8K3O - chains A and N of the 22 polymer chains in the assembly; structure by electron microscopy, 3.88 A resolution.

Chain A:
Molecule: 16S rRNA
Source organism: Escherichia coli K-12
Sequence (1554 nucleotides; numbered 1 to 1554; the number before each row is that of its first residue):
     1 AAAUUGAAGA GUUUGAUCAU GGCUCAGAUU GAACGCUGGC GGCAGGCCUA ACACAUGCAA
    61 GUCGAACGGU AACAGGAAGA AGCUUGCUUC UUUGCUGACG AGUGGCGGAC GGGUGAGUAA
   121 UGUCUGGGAA ACUGCCUGAU GGAGGGGGAU AACUACUGGA AACGGUAGCU AAUACCGCAU
   181 AACGUCGCAA GACCAAAGAG GGGGACCUUC GGGCCUCUUG CCAUCGGAUG UGCCCAGAUG
   241 GGAUUAGCUA GUAGGUGGGG UAACGGCUCA CCUAGGCGAC GAUCCCUAGC UGGUCUGAGA
   301 GGAUGACCAG CCACACUGGA ACUGAGACAC GGUCCAGACU CCUACGGGAG GCAGCAGUGG
   361 GGAAUAUUGC ACAAUGGGCG CAAGCCUGAU GCAGCCAUGC CGCGUGUAUG AAGAAGGCCU
   421 UCGGGUUGUA AAGUACUUUC AGCGGGGAGG AAGGGAGUAA AGUUAAUACC UUUGCUCAUU
   481 GACGUUACCC GCAGAAGAAG CACCGGCUAA CUCCGUGCCA GCAGCCGCGG UAAUACGGAG
   541 GGUGCAAGCG UUAAUCGGAA UUACUGGGCG UAAAGCGCAC GCAGGCGGUU UGUUAAGUCA
   601 GAUGUGAAAU CCCCGGGCUC AACCUGGGAA CUGCAUCUGA UACUGGCAAG CUUGAGUCUC
   661 GUAGAGGGGG GUAGAAUUCC AGGUGUAGCG GUGAAAUGCG UAGAGAUCUG GAGGAAUACC
   721 GGUGGCGAAG GCGGCCCCCU GGACGAAGAC UGACGCUCAG GUGCGAAAGC GUGGGGAGCA
   781 AACAGGAUUA GAUACCCUGG UAGUCCACGC CGUAAACGAU GUCGACUUGG AGGUUGUGCC
   841 CUUGAGGCGU GGCUUCCGGA GCUAACGCGU UAAGUCGACC GCCUGGGGAG UACGGCCGCA
   901 AGGUUAAAAC UCAAAUGAAU UGACGGGGGC CCGCACAAGC GGUGGAGCAU GUGGUUUAAU
   961 UCGAUGCAAC GCGAAGAACC UUACCUGGUC UUGACAUCCA CGGAAGUUUU CAGAGAUGAG
  1021 AAUGUGCCUU CGGGAACCGU GAGACAGGUG CUGCAUGGCU GUCGUCAGCU CGUGUUGUGA
  1081 AAUGUUGGGU UAAGUCCCGC AACGAGCGCA ACCCUUAUCC UUUGUUGCCA GCGGUCCGGC
  1141 CGGGAACUCA AAGGAGACUG CCAGUGAUAA ACUGGAGGAA GGUGGGGAUG ACGUCAAGUC
  1201 AUCAUGGCCC UUACGACCAG GGCUACACAC GUGCUACAAU GGCGCAUACA AAGAGAAGCG
  1261 ACCUCGCGAG AGCAAGCGGA CCUCAUAAAG UGCGUCGUAG UCCGGAUUGG AGUCUGCAAC
  1321 UCGACUCCAU GAAGUCGGAA UCGCUAGUAA UCGUGGAUCA GAAUGCCACG GUGAAUACGU
  1381 UCCCGGGCCU UGUACACACC GCCCGUCACA CCAUGGGAGU GGGUUGCAAA AGAAGUAGGU
  1441 AGCUUAACCU UCGGGAGGGC GCUUACCACU UUGUGAUUCA UGACUGGGGU GAAGUCGUAA
  1501 CAAGGUAACC GUAGGGGAAC CUGCGGUUGG AUCACCUCCU UACCUUAAAG AAGC
Not modelled in the structure: 1391-1503, 1540-1554

Chain N:
Protein: 30S ribosomal protein S14
Source organism: Escherichia coli K-12
UniProtKB: P0AG59 (RS14_ECOLI); residues 0-100 here correspond to UniProt positions 1-101 (UniProt number = residue number + 1)
Amino-acid sequence (101 residues; each row starts with the number of its first residue; numbering starts at 0):
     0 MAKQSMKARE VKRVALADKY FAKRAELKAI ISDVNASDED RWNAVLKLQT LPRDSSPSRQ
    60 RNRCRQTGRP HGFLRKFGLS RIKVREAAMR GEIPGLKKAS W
Not modelled in the structure: 0, 36-39

Chain A / chain N interface:
Pairs across the interface (63):
  G973(A) with Arg68(N), hydrogen bond to the sugar
  A974(A) with Arg68(N), salt bridge to the phosphate; His70(N), salt bridge to the phosphate; Arg80(N), salt bridge to the phosphate
  G976(A) with Arg60(N), hydrogen bond to the phosphate; His70(N), phosphate contact; Gly71(N), hydrogen bond to the phosphate
  A977(A) with Arg60(N), salt bridge to the phosphate
  C979(A) with Ser57(N), hydrogen bond to the base; Arg58(N), hydrogen bond to the base
  C980(A) with Arg12(N), hydrogen bond to the phosphate; Ser57(N), base contact; Arg58(N), hydrogen bond to the sugar
  U981(A) with Arg8(N), salt bridge to the phosphate; Arg12(N), salt bridge to the phosphate; Arg60(N), hydrogen bond to the base; Arg62(N), hydrogen bond to the phosphate; Pro69(N), sugar contact
  U982(A) with Arg62(N), salt bridge to the phosphate; Pro69(N), phosphate contact
  A994(A) with Lys11(N), hydrogen bond to the sugar
  C995(A) with Ala7(N), sugar contact; Lys11(N), salt bridge to the phosphate
  G1048(A) with Lys2(N), hydrogen bond to the phosphate; Gln3(N), hydrogen bond to the phosphate
  U1049(A) with Ala1(N), hydrogen bond to the phosphate; Lys2(N), hydrogen bond to the phosphate; Pro69(N), base contact
  C1059(A) with Arg84(N), hydrogen bond to the phosphate
  U1060(A) with Arg84(N), salt bridge to the phosphate
  C1114(A) with Ser99(N), hydrogen bond to the sugar
  U1115(A) with Trp100(N), hydrogen bond to the sugar
  G1186(A) with Ser99(N), base contact; Trp100(N), base contact
  G1187(A) with Ser99(N), hydrogen bond to the base
  A1188(A) with Lys97(N), sugar contact
  U1202(A) with Thr66(N), hydrogen bond to the sugar; Arg68(N), hydrogen bond to the sugar; Ile81(N), base contact
  C1203(A) with Ala1(N), hydrogen bond to the phosphate
  A1216(A) with Lys2(N), salt bridge to the phosphate; Ser4(N), hydrogen bond to the phosphate
  C1217(A) with Arg8(N), salt bridge to the phosphate
  A1219(A) with Arg52(N), salt bridge to the phosphate
  A1257(A) with Asp17(N), hydrogen bond to the base
  G1316(A) with Ser55(N), phosphate contact; Ser57(N), sugar contact
  C1317(A) with Phe20(N), phosphate contact; Gln48(N), hydrogen bond to the phosphate; Arg52(N), hydrogen bond to the base; Ser55(N), hydrogen bond to the phosphate; Arg58(N), base contact
  A1318(A) with Leu45(N), phosphate contact
  A1357(A) with Leu73(N), sugar contact
  U1358(A) with Phe72(N), sugar contact; Leu73(N), phosphate contact; Arg74(N), hydrogen bond to the phosphate
  C1359(A) with Asn61(N), hydrogen bond to the phosphate; Arg74(N), salt bridge to the phosphate
  A1360(A) with Ser57(N), hydrogen bond to the base; Arg74(N), salt bridge to the phosphate
  A1368(A) with Trp100(N), phosphate contact
  C1369(A) with Trp100(N), hydrogen bond to the phosphate
Also at the interface, not in a pair above, chain A (42 interface residues in all): A975, A983, U1007, U1008, U1009, G1047, U1189, C1218
Also at the interface, not in a pair above, chain N (42 interface residues in all): Met5, Lys18, Ala21, Arg23, Glu25, Pro56, Gln59, Lys75, Lys82

Summary:
Chain A and chain N each contribute 42 residues to their interface; the contacts include 30 hydrogen bonds and
14 salt bridges. Polar contacts include C979(A)-Ser57(N), C979(A)-Arg58(N) and U981(A)-Arg60(N).
Here chain A is 16S rRNA and chain N is 30S ribosomal protein S14, both from Escherichia coli K-12. Entry 8K3O
(Cryo-EM structure of 30S ribosome with cleaved AP-mRNA bound complex I) was determined by electron microscopy
together with 8K4E from the same study.
